Entry 4CW1 (X-ray diffraction, 2.58 A resolution); this record covers chains A and F of the 3 polymer chains in the assembly.

# Chain A
Molecule: Major histocompatibility complex class I glycoprotein haplotype B14
Source organism: Gallus gallus
Notes: fragment: extracellular domains, residues 24-295
UniProtKB: A0ZXM3 (A0ZXM3_CHICK); residues 1-272 here correspond to UniProt positions 24-295 (UniProt number = residue number + 23)
Sequence (310 residues; each row starts with the number of its first residue):
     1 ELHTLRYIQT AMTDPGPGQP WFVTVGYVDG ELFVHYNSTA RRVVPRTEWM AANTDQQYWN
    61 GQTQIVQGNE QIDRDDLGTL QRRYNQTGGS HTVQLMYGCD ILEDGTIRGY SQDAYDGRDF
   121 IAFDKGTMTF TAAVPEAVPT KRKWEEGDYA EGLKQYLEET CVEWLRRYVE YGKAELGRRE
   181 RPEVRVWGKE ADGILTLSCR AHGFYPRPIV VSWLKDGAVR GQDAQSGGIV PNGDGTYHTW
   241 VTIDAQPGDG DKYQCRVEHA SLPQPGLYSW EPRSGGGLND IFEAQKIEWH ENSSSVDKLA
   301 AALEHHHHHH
Not modelled in the structure: 272-310
Sequence notes: expression tag (273-310)
Disulfides: C99-C161, C199-C255
Reported in the primary citation:
  - specificity-determining residues: V43, N69, Y97, D113

# Chain F
Molecule: Peptide
Sequence (9 residues; each row starts with the number of its first residue):
     1 SWFRKPMTR

# How chain A and chain F interact
Pairs across the interface - 41 pairs, chain A then chain F:
  Y7(A) - S1(F)  hydrogen bond (side chain-backbone)
  Y7(A) - W2(F)
  T24(A) - W2(F)  hydrogen bond
  V34(A) - W2(F)  hydrophobic
  V43(A) - W2(F)  hydrophobic
  Q62(A) - S1(F)  hydrogen bond
  Q62(A) - W2(F)  hydrogen bond (side chain-backbone)
  Q64(A) - R4(F)
  I65(A) - W2(F)
  I65(A) - F3(F)
  I65(A) - R4(F)
  V66(A) - W2(F)  hydrophobic
  N69(A) - F3(F)  hydrogen bond (side chain-backbone)
  N69(A) - R4(F)
  N69(A) - K5(F)  hydrogen bond (side chain-backbone)
  I72(A) - K5(F)
  I72(A) - T8(F)
  D73(A) - R9(F)  salt bridge
  D76(A) - T8(F)
  D76(A) - R9(F)  salt bridge
  R83(A) - R9(F)  hydrogen bond (side chain-backbone)
  V93(A) - R9(F)
  L95(A) - K5(F)
  Y97(A) - W2(F)
  Y97(A) - F3(F)  hydrogen bond (side chain-backbone)
  D113(A) - R9(F)  salt bridge
  T140(A) - R9(F)  hydrogen bond (side chain-backbone)
  K143(A) - M7(F)
  K143(A) - T8(F)  hydrogen bond
  W144(A) - K5(F)
  W144(A) - M7(F)
  W144(A) - T8(F)  hydrogen bond (side chain-backbone)
  W144(A) - R9(F)
  Y149(A) - P6(F)
  Y149(A) - M7(F)
  G152(A) - F3(F)
  L153(A) - F3(F)  hydrophobic
  Y156(A) - S1(F)  hydrogen bond (side chain-backbone)
  Y156(A) - F3(F)  hydrophobic
  W164(A) - S1(F)
  Y168(A) - S1(F)  hydrogen bond (side chain-backbone)
Interface residues without a listed pair, chain A (31 interface residues in all): V25, G26, H35, L80, F120
Interface features reported in the paper:
  - residue pairs: D73(A)-R9(F), D113(A)-R9(F)

# Overview
31 residues of chain A face 9 of chain F across their interface, with 13 hydrogen bonds and 3 salt bridges.
Among the polar pairs are D73(A)-R9(F), D76(A)-R9(F) and D113(A)-R9(F). The authors report contacts between
D73(A) and R9(F) and D113(A) and R9(F). From the paper: specificity determinants V43(A), N69(A) and Y97(A)
among others.
Chain A is Major histocompatibility complex class I glycoprotein haplotype B14 (Gallus gallus) and chain F is
Peptide; the structure, Complex of a B14 chicken MHC class I molecule and a 9MER chicken peptide, was
determined by X-ray diffraction, deposited together with 2YEZ, 4CVX, 4CVZ, 4D0B, 4D0C and 4D0D.
